PDB entry 9CGK | electron microscopy, 2.62 A resolution | chains E and B of the 5 polymer chains in the assembly

== Chain E ==
Molecule: ScFv16 protein
From: Mus musculus
Notes: antibody fragment or engineered binder
Sequence (251 residues; numbered 1 to 239 plus 14 insertion-coded residues; 2 numbers in that range are skipped by the numbering (no residue carries them; nothing is unmodelled there); the number before each row is that of its first residue; a row labelled like 121A-121N holds insertion residues (121A, then the next letters in order)):
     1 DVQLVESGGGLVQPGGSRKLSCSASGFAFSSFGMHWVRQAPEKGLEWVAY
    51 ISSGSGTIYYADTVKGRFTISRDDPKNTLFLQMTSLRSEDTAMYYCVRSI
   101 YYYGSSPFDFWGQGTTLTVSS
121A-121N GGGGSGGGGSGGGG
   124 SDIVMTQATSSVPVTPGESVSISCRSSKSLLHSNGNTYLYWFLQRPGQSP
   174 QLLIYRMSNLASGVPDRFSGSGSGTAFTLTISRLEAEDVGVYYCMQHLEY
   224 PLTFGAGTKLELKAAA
Disordered / not traced: 1, 121A-121N, 236-239
Disulfide bonds: Cys147-Cys217

== Chain B ==
Molecule: Guanine nucleotide-binding protein G(i) subunit alpha-1
From: Homo sapiens
Notes: EC 3.6.5.-
Reference sequence: P63096 (GNAI1_HUMAN); numbering as in UniProt (aligned over 1-354)
Sequence (354 residues; numbered 1 to 354; the number before each row is that of its first residue):
     1 MGCTLSAEDKAAVERSKMIDRNLREDGEKAAREVKLLLLGAGESGKNTIV
    51 KQMKIIHEAGYSEEECKQYKAVVYSNTIQSIIAIIRAMGRLKIDFGDSAR
   101 ADDARQLFVLAGAAEEGFMTAELAGVIKRLWKDSGVQACFNRSREYQLND
   151 SAAYYLNDLDRIAQPNYIPTQQDVLRTRVKTTGIVETHFTFKDLHFKMFD
   201 VGAQRSERKKWIHCFEGVTAIIFCVALSDYDLVLAEDEEMNRMHASMKLF
   251 DSICNNKWFTDTSIILFLNKKDLFEEKIKKSPLTICYPEYAGSNTYEEAA
   301 AYIQCQFEDLNKRKDTKEIYTHFTCSTDTKNVQFVFDAVTDVIIKNNLKD
   351 CGLF
Disordered / not traced: 1-4, 52-181, 235-239
Sequence notes: engineered mutation Asn47 (Ser in P63096), Ala203 (Gly in P63096), Ala245 (Glu in P63096), Ser326 (Ala in P63096)
Swiss-Prot annotation at these positions:
  - region: Lys35 to Lys46, Thr48 (G1 motif), Asp173 to Thr181 (G2 motif), Phe196 to Gly202, Gln204, Arg205 (G3 motif), Ile265 to Asp272 (G4 motif), Thr324, Cys325, Thr327 to Thr329 (G5 motif)
  - binding site (GTP): Glu43 to Lys46, Thr48, Ser151, Leu175 to Thr181, Asp200 to Gly202, Gln204, Asn269 to Asp272
  - binding site (Mg(2+)): Thr181
  - modified residue: Arg178 (ADP-ribosylarginine), Gln204 (Deamidated glutamine), Cys351 (ADP-ribosylcysteine)
  - lipidation: Gly2 (N-myristoyl glycine), Cys3 (S-palmitoyl cysteine)
  - natural variant: Gly40 (G40C: In NEDHISB; G40R: In NEDHISB), Gly45 (G45D: In NEDHISB), Thr48 (T48I: In NEDHISB; T48K: In NEDHISB), Gln52 (Q52P: In NEDHISB), Ser75 (deletion: In NEDHISB; uncertain significance), Gln172 (deletion: In NEDHISB), Asp173 (D173V: In NEDHISB), Glu186 to Phe189 (deletion: In NEDHISB; uncertain significance), Cys224 (C224Y: In NEDHISB), Lys270 (K270N: In NEDHISB; K270R: In NEDHISB), Asp272 (D272G: In NEDHISB), Val332 (V332E: In NEDHISB; uncertain significance)
  - mutagenesis: Gly42 (G42R: Abolishes switch to an activated conformation and dissociation from beta and gamma subunits upon GTP binding. Abolishes interaction with RGS family members), Glu116 (E116L: Enhances interaction (inactive GDP-bound) with RGS14), Gln147 (Q147L: Enhances interaction (inactive GDP-bound) with RGS14)

== Interface between chain E and chain B ==
Residue-residue contacts - 25 pairs, chain E then chain B:
  Ser31(E) - Arg15(B)  hydrogen bond
  Ser52(E) - Glu14(B)  hydrogen bond
  Ser53(E) - Glu14(B)
  Ser53(E) - Met18(B)
  Gly56(E) - Glu14(B)
  Thr57(E) - Glu14(B)
  Ile100(E) - Arg15(B)
  Tyr101(E) - Glu8(B)
  Tyr101(E) - Ala11(B)  hydrophobic
  Tyr101(E) - Ala12(B)
  Tyr101(E) - Arg15(B)
  Tyr102(E) - Arg15(B)
  Pro107(E) - Glu8(B)
  His155(E) - Leu5(B)
  His155(E) - Ser6(B)  hydrogen bond
  Asn157(E) - Ser6(B)
  Asn157(E) - Asp9(B)  hydrogen bond
  Tyr161(E) - Ser6(B)
  Tyr161(E) - Glu8(B)
  Tyr161(E) - Asp9(B)  hydrogen bond
  Tyr163(E) - Glu8(B)  hydrogen bond
  His220(E) - Ala7(B)
  His220(E) - Glu8(B)
  Leu221(E) - Ala7(B)
  Tyr223(E) - Ala7(B)  hydrophobic
Also at the interface, not in a pair above, chain E (19 interface residues in all): Tyr50, Gly54, Glu222

== In short ==
Chain E and chain B form an interface of 19 and 10 residues respectively, with 6 hydrogen bonds. Polar pairs
include Ser31(E)-Arg15(B), Ser52(E)-Glu14(B) and His155(E)-Ser6(B). Curated annotation (UniProt) lists 21
GTP-binding residues, Mg2+-binding residue Thr181(B) and 3 mutagenesis sites on chain B.
Here chain E is ScFv16 protein (Mus musculus) and chain B is Guanine nucleotide-binding protein G(i) subunit
alpha-1 (Homo sapiens). Entry 9CGK (CryoEM structure of delta opioid receptor bound to G proteins and a full
bitopic agonist) was determined by electron microscopy, deposited together with 9CGJ.
